PDB entry 8J5T | electron microscopy, 2.98 A resolution | chains A and B of the 4 polymer chains in the assembly

== Chain A ==
Protein: Uncharacterized protein Rv1280c
Organism: Mycobacterium tuberculosis (strain ATCC 25618 / H37Rv)
UniProt: P9WGU5 (Y1280_MYCTU); residue numbers follow UniProt; this construct covers 1-591
Amino-acid sequence (599 residues; each row starts with the number of its first residue):
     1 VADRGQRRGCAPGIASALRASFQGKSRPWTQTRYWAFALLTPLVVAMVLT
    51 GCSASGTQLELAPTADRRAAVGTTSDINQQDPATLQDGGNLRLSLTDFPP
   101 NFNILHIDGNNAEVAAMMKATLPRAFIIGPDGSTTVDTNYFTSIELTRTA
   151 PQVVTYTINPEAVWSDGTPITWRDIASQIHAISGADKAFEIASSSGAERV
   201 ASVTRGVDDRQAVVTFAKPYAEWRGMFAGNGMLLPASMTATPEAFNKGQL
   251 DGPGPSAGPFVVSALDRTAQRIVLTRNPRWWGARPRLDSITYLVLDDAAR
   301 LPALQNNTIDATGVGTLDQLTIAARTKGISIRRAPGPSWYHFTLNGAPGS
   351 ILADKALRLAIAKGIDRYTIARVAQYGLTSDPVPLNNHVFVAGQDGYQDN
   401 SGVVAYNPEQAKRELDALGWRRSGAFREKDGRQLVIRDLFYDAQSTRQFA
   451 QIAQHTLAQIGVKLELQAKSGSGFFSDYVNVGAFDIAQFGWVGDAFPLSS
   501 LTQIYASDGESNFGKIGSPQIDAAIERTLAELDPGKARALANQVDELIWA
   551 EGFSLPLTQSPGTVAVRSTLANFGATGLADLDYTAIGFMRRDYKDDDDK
Not modelled in the structure: 1-72, 592-599
Differences from the reference sequence: conflict V1 (Met in P9WGU5); expression tag (592-599)

== Chain B ==
Protein: Putative peptide transport permease protein Rv1283c
Organism: Mycobacterium tuberculosis (strain ATCC 25618 / H37Rv)
UniProt: P9WFZ7 (Y1283_MYCTU); residue numbers follow UniProt; this construct covers 1-325
Amino-acid sequence (325 residues; numbered 1 to 325; the number before each row is that of its first residue):
     1 MTRYLARRLLNYLVLLALASFLTYCLTSLAFSPLESLMQRSPRPPQAVID
    51 AKAHDLGLDRPILARYANWVSHAVRGDFGTTITGQPVGTELGRRIGVSLR
   101 LLVVGSVFGTVAGVVIGAWGAIRQYRLSDRVMTTLALLVLSTPTFVVANL
   151 LILGALRVNWAVGIQLFDYTGETSPGVAGGVWDRLGDRLQHLILPSLTLA
   201 LAAAAGFSRYQRNAMLDVLGQDFIRTARAKGLTRRRALLKHGLRTALIPM
   251 ATLFAYGVAGLVTGAVFVEKIFGWHGMGEWMVRGISTQDTNIVAAITVFS
   301 GAVVLLAGLLSDVIYAALDPRVRVS

== Interface between chain A and chain B ==
Residue-residue contacts (59):
  D97(A) - R283(B)
  P100(A) - T83(B)
  P100(A) - Q85(B)  hydrogen bond (backbone-side chain)
  I107(A) - R40(B)  hydrogen bond (backbone-side chain)
  N110(A) - R40(B)  hydrogen bond
  N110(A) - P42(B)
  F189(A) - V48(B)
  E190(A) - D55(B)
  I191(A) - V48(B)
  A192(A) - R40(B)
  A192(A) - P42(B)
  A192(A) - P44(B)
  A192(A) - P45(B)
  S193(A) - P42(B)
  L250(A) - T83(B)
  L250(A) - G84(B)
  L250(A) - Q85(B)  hydrogen bond (backbone-side chain)
  R267(A) - R93(B)
  T268(A) - R93(B)
  Q270(A) - R94(B)
  Q270(A) - H275(B)
  R271(A) - T173(B)
  R271(A) - P175(B)
  V294(A) - H275(B)  hydrogen bond (backbone-side chain)
  L295(A) - T170(B)
  D296(A) - K270(B)
  A298(A) - F145(B)  hydrophobic
  A299(A) - K270(B)
  A299(A) - I271(B)
  P302(A) - I152(B)  hydrophobic
  P302(A) - Y169(B)  hydrogen bond (backbone-side chain)
  A303(A) - T170(B)
  Q305(A) - L156(B)
  Q305(A) - W160(B)
  N306(A) - L156(B)
  N306(A) - Q165(B)
  N306(A) - F167(B)  hydrogen bond (side chain-backbone)
  N306(A) - Y169(B)  hydrogen bond
  T308(A) - D168(B)
  T308(A) - T170(B)
  Y441(A) - Q39(B)
  G471(A) - Q39(B)  hydrogen bond (backbone-side chain)
  S472(A) - S32(B)
  S472(A) - E35(B)
  S472(A) - Q288(B)
  F474(A) - E35(B)
  F475(A) - E35(B)
  F475(A) - Q39(B)
  S476(A) - S32(B)
  S476(A) - E35(B)  hydrogen bond (backbone-side chain)
  N480(A) - M38(B)  hydrogen bond
  N480(A) - R43(B)  hydrogen bond
  W491(A) - S41(B)
  V492(A) - S41(B)  hydrogen bond (backbone-side chain)
  Q503(A) - R43(B)  hydrogen bond (side chain-backbone)
  E510(A) - R43(B)  hydrogen bond (backbone-side chain)
  E510(A) - P45(B)
  E510(A) - Q46(B)  hydrogen bond (side chain-backbone)
  F513(A) - R43(B)
Interface residues without a listed pair, chain A (43 interface residues in all): D108, A269, L293, N307, G473, G490, S511
Interface residues without a listed pair, chain B (41 interface residues in all): L37, K52, I82, V97, N159, F272, G273

== Summary ==
Chain A and chain B form an interface of 43 and 41 residues respectively, with 16 hydrogen bonds. Among the
polar pairs are P100(A)-Q85(B), I107(A)-R40(B) and N110(A)-R40(B).
Here chain A is Uncharacterized protein Rv1280c and chain B is Putative peptide transport permease protein
Rv1283c, both from Mycobacterium tuberculosis (strain ATCC 25618 / H37Rv). Entry 8J5T (Cryo-EM structure of
Mycobacterium tuberculosis OppABCD in the catalytic intermediate state) was determined by electron microscopy,
deposited together with 8J5Q, 8J5R, 8J5S and 8J5U.
